Entry 1KPV (X-ray diffraction, 1.71 A resolution); this record covers chains A and B of the 3 polymer chains in the assembly.

== Chain A ==
Molecule: H-2 class I histocompatibility antigen, K-B alpha chain
Organism: Mus musculus
Notes: fragment: extracellular domain, sequence database residues 22-295, numbered 1-274
UniProtKB: P01901 (HA1B_MOUSE); residues 1-274 here correspond to UniProt positions 22-295 (UniProt number = residue number + 21)
Amino-acid sequence (274 residues; numbered 1 to 274; the number before each row is that of its first residue):
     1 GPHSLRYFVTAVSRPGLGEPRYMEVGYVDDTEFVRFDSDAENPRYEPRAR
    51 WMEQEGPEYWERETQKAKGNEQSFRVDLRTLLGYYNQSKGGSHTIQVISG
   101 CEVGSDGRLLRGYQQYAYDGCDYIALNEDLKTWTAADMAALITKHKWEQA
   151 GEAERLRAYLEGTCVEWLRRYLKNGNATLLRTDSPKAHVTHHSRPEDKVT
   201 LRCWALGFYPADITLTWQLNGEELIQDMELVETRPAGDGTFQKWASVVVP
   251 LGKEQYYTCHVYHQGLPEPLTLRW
Swiss-Prot annotation at these positions:
  - glycosylation (N-linked (GlcNAc...) asparagine): Asn86, Asn176
Disulfides: Cys101-Cys164, Cys203-Cys259
Covalently attached groups: glycan linked to Asn176

== Chain B ==
Molecule: beta-2-microglobulin
Organism: Mus musculus
Notes: fragment: sequence database residues 21-119, numbered 1-99
UniProtKB: P01887 (B2MG_MOUSE); residues 1-99 here correspond to UniProt positions 21-119 (UniProt number = residue number + 20)
Amino-acid sequence (99 residues; row label = number of the first residue in the row):
     1 IQKTPQIQVYSRHPPENGKPNILNCYVTQFHPPHIEIQMLKNGKKIPKVE
    51 MSDMSFSKDWSFYILAHTEFTPTETDTYACRVKHDSMAEPKTVYWDRDM
Unresolved in the structure: 1
Disulfides: Cys25-Cys80

== Interface between chain A and chain B ==
Contacting residue pairs (59; chain A residue first):
  Phe8(A) with Phe56(B)
  Val9(A) with Phe56(B)
  Thr10(A) with Met54(B); Phe56(B); Phe62(B)
  Val12(A) with Pro33(B), hydrophobic
  Met23(A) with Met54(B), hydrophobic
  Val25(A) with Met54(B)
  Tyr27(A) with Asp53(B); Met54(B), hydrogen bond (side chain-backbone); Ser55(B)
  Glu32(A) with Ser52(B); Asp53(B), hydrogen bond (side chain-backbone)
  Arg35(A) with Met51(B)
  Arg48(A) with Glu50(B), salt bridge; Met51(B), hydrogen bond (side chain-backbone); Ser52(B)
  Thr94(A) with Pro33(B)
  Gln96(A) with His31(B), hydrogen bond; Phe56(B); Trp60(B), hydrogen bond (side chain-backbone); Phe62(B)
  Val97(A) with Phe56(B)
  Gln115(A) with Trp60(B)
  Tyr116(A) with Trp60(B)
  Ala117(A) with Trp60(B)
  Asp119(A) with His31(B)
  Gly120(A) with His31(B); Asp59(B); Trp60(B)
  Asp122(A) with Trp60(B), hydrogen bond
  Thr190(A) with Met99(B), hydrogen bond (side chain-backbone)
  His192(A) with Asp98(B), hydrogen bond (side chain-backbone); Met99(B), hydrogen bond (side chain-backbone)
  Arg202(A) with Met99(B), hydrogen bond (side chain-backbone)
  Trp204(A) with Met99(B), hydrogen bond (side chain-backbone)
  Leu206(A) with Pro14(B), hydrophobic
  Gly207(A) with Arg12(B)
  Val231(A) with Gln8(B)
  Glu232(A) with Gln29(B), hydrogen bond; Tyr63(B), hydrogen bond
  Arg234(A) with Gln8(B), hydrogen bond; Tyr10(B); Tyr26(B)
  Pro235(A) with Tyr10(B), hydrogen bond (backbone-side chain); Tyr26(B); Leu65(B), hydrophobic
  Ala236(A) with Arg12(B); Ile22(B); Asn24(B), hydrogen bond (backbone-side chain)
  Gly237(A) with Asn24(B), hydrogen bond (backbone-side chain); Leu65(B); His67(B)
  Asp238(A) with Arg12(B), salt bridge; Ile22(B)
  Thr240(A) with Arg12(B), hydrogen bond
  Gln242(A) with Tyr10(B); Ser11(B), hydrogen bond (side chain-backbone)
  Trp244(A) with Met99(B), hydrophobic
Interface residues without a listed pair, chain A (39 interface residues in all): Asp30, Ile98, Cys121, His188

== In short ==
39 residues of chain A and 26 residues of chain B are in contact, with 19 hydrogen bonds and 2 salt bridges.
Polar pairs include Arg48(A)-Glu50(B), Asp238(A)-Arg12(B) and Tyr27(A)-Met54(B).
Chain A is H-2 class I histocompatibility antigen, K-B alpha chain and chain B is beta-2-microglobulin, both
from Mus musculus; the structure, High resolution crystal structure of the MHC class I complex H-2Kb/SEV9, was
determined by X-ray diffraction.
